1EA1 - chain A; structure by X-ray diffraction, 2.21 A resolution.

Chain A:
Name: Cytochrome P450 51-like RV0764C
Organism: Mycobacterium tuberculosis
Reference sequence: P77901 (CP51_MYCTU); numbering as in UniProt (aligned over 1-451)
Amino-acid sequence (455 residues; numbered 1 to 455; the number before each row is that of its first residue):
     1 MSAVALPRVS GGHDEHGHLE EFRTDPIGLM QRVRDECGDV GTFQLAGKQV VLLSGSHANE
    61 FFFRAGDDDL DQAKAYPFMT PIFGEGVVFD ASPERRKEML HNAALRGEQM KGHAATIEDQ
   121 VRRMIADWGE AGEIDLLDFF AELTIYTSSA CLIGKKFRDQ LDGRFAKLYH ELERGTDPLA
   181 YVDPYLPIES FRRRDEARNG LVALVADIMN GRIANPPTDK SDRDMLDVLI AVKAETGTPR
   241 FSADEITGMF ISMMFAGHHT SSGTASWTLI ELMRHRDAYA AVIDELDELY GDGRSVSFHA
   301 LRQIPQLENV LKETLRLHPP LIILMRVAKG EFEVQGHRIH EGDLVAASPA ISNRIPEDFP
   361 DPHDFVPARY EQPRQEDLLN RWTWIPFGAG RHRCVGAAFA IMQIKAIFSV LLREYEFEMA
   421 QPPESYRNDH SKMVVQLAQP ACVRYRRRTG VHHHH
Disordered / not traced: 1-2, 450-455
Bound ions: heme Fe: C394 (together with elazor)
Ligand contacts:
  - heme (HEM): Q72, Y76, R95, R96, L100, L105, L152, A256, G257, T260, S261, T264, L315, P320, L321, L324, R326, P386, F387, G388, R391, H392, R393, C394, V395, G396, F399, A400
  - elazor (TPF; 2-(2,4-difluorophenyl)-1,3-di(1H-1,2,4-triazol-1-yl)propan-2-ol): Y76, F78, M79, F83, R96, M99, L100, F255, A256, H259, T260, L321, M433
What the authors report for this chain:
  - conformationally variable residues (helix shift, loop rearrangement, order/disorder transition, side-chain flip): D90 to R106, A256 to H258, H259
  - binding site for elazor: F83, F255
  - specificity-determining residues: F78, M79, K97, M99, H101, S252, F255, I323, V434 (by similarity / conservation)

Summary:
Bound to chain A: heme and elazor. From the paper: a binding site for elazor at F83 and F255; specificity
determinants F78, M79 and K97 among others.
Chain A is Cytochrome P450 51-like RV0764C (Mycobacterium tuberculosis); the structure, Cytochrome P450 14
alpha-sterol demethylase (CYP51) from Mycobacterium tuberculosis in complex with fluconazole, was determined
by X-ray diffraction together with 1E9X from the same study.
